7ZXE - chains O and T of the 10 polymer chains in the assembly; structure by electron microscopy, 3.50 A resolution.

Chain O:
Molecule: TATA-box-binding protein
Source organism: Homo sapiens
Reference sequence: P20226 (TBP_HUMAN); numbering as in UniProt (aligned over 1-339)
Chain sequence (339 residues; each row starts with the number of its first residue):
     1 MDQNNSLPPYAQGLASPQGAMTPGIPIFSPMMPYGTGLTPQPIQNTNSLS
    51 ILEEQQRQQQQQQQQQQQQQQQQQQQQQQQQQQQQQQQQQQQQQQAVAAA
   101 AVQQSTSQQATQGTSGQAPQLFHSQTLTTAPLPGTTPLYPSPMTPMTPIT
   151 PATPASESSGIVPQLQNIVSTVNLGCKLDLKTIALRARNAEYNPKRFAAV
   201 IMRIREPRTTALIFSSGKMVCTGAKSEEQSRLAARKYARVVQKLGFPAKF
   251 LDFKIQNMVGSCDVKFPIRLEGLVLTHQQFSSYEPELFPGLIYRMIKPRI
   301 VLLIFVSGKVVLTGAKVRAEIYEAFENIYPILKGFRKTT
Disordered / not traced: 1-158, 338-339
UniProt features mapped onto this chain:
  - binding site (DNA): Asn167, Arg203, Lys218, Asn257, Arg294
  - natural variant: Gln92 to Gln95 (deletion)

Chain T:
Molecule: Template strand
Sequence (96 nucleotides; numbered -61 to 34; the number before each row is that of its first residue; numbers below 1 keep their minus sign (DA-61 is residue -61)):
   -61 ATCATGGTATCTCCCCTGCCAGGTAAGTATGAAACGTTGTGCCTCTGCCC
   -11 CGACACAGCCTCATACGCCTCACTCTTTACACACACGGTCACTTGC
Disordered / not traced: -61 to -20, 27-34

How chain O and chain T interact:
Residue-residue contacts (29; chain O residue first):
  Gln166(O) with DG-4(T), sugar contact; DC-3(T), sugar contact
  Asn167(O) with DA-5(T), hydrogen bond to the base; DG-4(T), base contact
  Val169(O) with DA-5(T), base contact
  Arg196(O) with DC-8(T), hydrogen bond to the phosphate; DA-7(T), salt bridge to the phosphate
  Phe197(O) with DA-7(T), base contact
  Ile201(O) with DC-6(T), sugar contact
  Arg203(O) with DC-6(T), phosphate contact
  Arg208(O) with DG-4(T), phosphate contact
  Thr210(O) with DA-5(T), sugar contact
  Thr222(O) with DA-5(T), hydrogen bond to the sugar
  Gly223(O) with DA-5(T), phosphate contact; DG-4(T), phosphate contact
  Lys225(O) with DG-4(T), sugar contact
  Val259(O) with DG-4(T), base contact
  Ser261(O) with DC-3(T), hydrogen bond to the phosphate; DC-2(T), phosphate contact
  Phe288(O) with DC-2(T), base contact
  Pro289(O) with DT-1(T), base contact; DC0(T), sugar contact
  Phe305(O) with DC-2(T), sugar contact; DT-1(T), sugar contact
  Ser307(O) with DT-1(T), hydrogen bond to the phosphate
  Lys309(O) with DC-2(T), salt bridge to the phosphate; DT-1(T), salt bridge to the phosphate
  Val311(O) with DC-3(T), base contact; DC-2(T), sugar contact
Also at the interface, not in a pair above, chain O (22 interface residues in all): Leu212, Val306

Summary:
22 residues of chain O and 9 residues of chain T are in contact, with 5 hydrogen bonds and 3 salt bridges.
Among the polar pairs are Asn167(O)-DA-5(T), Thr222(O)-DA-5(T) and Arg196(O)-DC-8(T). From UniProt: 5
DNA-binding residues on chain O.
Here chain O is TATA-box-binding protein (Homo sapiens) and chain T is Template strand. Entry 7ZXE (Structure
of SNAPc containing Pol II pre-initiation complex bound to U1 snRNA promoter (OC)) was determined by electron
microscopy (same publication as 7ZWC).
